PDB entry 9I1R | electron microscopy, 2.51 A resolution | chains C and D of the 50 polymer chains in the assembly

Chain C:
Protein: Phycocyanin
Organism: Chroococcidiopsis thermalis PCC 7203
UniProtKB: K9TVZ1 (K9TVZ1_CHRTP); numbering as in UniProt (aligned over 1-175)
Sequence (175 residues; row label = number of the first residue in the row):
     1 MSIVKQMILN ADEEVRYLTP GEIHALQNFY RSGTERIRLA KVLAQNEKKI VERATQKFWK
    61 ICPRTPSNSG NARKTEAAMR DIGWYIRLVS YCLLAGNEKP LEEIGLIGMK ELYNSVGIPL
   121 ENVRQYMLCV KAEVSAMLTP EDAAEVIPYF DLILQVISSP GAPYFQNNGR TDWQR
Disordered / not traced: 1
Small-molecule neighbours:
  - phycocyanobilin (CYC), molecule 1: Phe58, Thr65, Pro66, Ser67, Lys74, Ala77, Ala78, Arg80, Asp81, Trp84, Tyr85, Ile104, Gly105, Leu112, Tyr113, Val116, Ile118, Asn122, Val123, Tyr126
  - phycocyanobilin (CYC), molecule 2: Tyr164, Phe165, Gln166
What the authors report for this chain:
  - binding site for phycocyanobilin: Thr65, Trp84, Ile118

Chain D:
Protein: Allophycocyanin beta subunit apoprotein
Organism: Chroococcidiopsis thermalis PCC 7203
UniProtKB: K9TVG8 (K9TVG8_CHRTP); residues 1-161 here = UniProt positions 1-161
Sequence (161 residues; numbered 1 to 161; the number before each row is that of its first residue):
     1 MQDAITALIN SSDVQGRYLD PSSLDKLQNY FQSGDMRAKT AIAVSANAKN IVTKTVAKSL
    61 LYTDITAPGG NMYTCRRYAA CVRDLDYFLR YATYAMLAGD TSILDERILN GLRETYNSLG
   121 VPIGATIRSV QAMKEVVTSL VGADAGREMG VYFDHIAAGL S
Modified residues: Asn71 (N-methyl asparagine; MEN)
Covalently attached groups: phycocyanobilin (CYC) linked to Cys81
Small-molecule neighbours:
  - phycocyanobilin (CYC), molecule 1: Leu60, Ile65, Asn71, Met72, Arg76, Arg77, Ala80, Arg83, Asp84, Leu85, Tyr87, Phe88, Tyr91, Arg107, Ile108, Leu112, Thr115, Tyr116, Leu119, Val121, Pro122, Ala125, Thr126, Ser129
  - phycocyanobilin (CYC), molecule 2: Leu61, Tyr62, Thr66, Met72, Tyr73, Thr74, Cys75, Tyr78
What the authors report for this chain:
  - binding site for phycocyanobilin: Cys75

Chain C / chain D interface:
Residue-residue contacts (66; chain C residue first):
  Ser2(C) with Asp3(D), hydrogen bond; Thr6(D)
  Val4(C) with Tyr30(D); Leu97(D)
  Lys5(C) with Met1(D), hydrogen bond (side chain-backbone); Asp3(D)
  Ile8(C) with Met1(D), hydrophobic; Tyr94(D); Ala98(D), hydrophobic; Ile103(D), hydrophobic
  Leu9(C) with Met1(D), hydrophobic; Arg107(D)
  Ala11(C) with Tyr94(D), hydrogen bond (backbone-side chain)
  Asp12(C) with Arg90(D), salt bridge; Tyr91(D), hydrogen bond; Tyr94(D), hydrogen bond (backbone-side chain); Arg107(D), salt bridge
  Val15(C) with Tyr87(D); Arg90(D)
  Arg16(C) with Arg90(D); Tyr94(D), hydrogen bond (backbone-side chain)
  Tyr17(C) with Ser45(D); Ala48(D); Leu89(D); Arg90(D); Thr93(D)
  Leu18(C) with Leu97(D), hydrophobic
  Ile23(C) with Ala38(D), hydrophobic; Ile42(D), hydrophobic; Leu97(D), hydrophobic
  Leu26(C) with Leu97(D), hydrophobic
  Gln27(C) with Asp35(D); Ala38(D)
  Phe29(C) with Ile5(D), hydrophobic; Phe31(D), hydrophobic
  Tyr30(C) with Tyr30(D), hydrogen bond; Phe31(D); Gly34(D); Leu97(D), hydrogen bond (side chain-backbone)
  Gly33(C) with Phe31(D)
  Thr34(C) with Gln28(D), hydrogen bond
  Ile37(C) with Leu24(D), hydrophobic; Gln28(D); Phe31(D), hydrophobic
  Lys41(C) with Leu24(D)
  Ala44(C) with Tyr18(D), hydrophobic
  Glu47(C) with Tyr18(D)
  Gly83(C) with Tyr18(D)
  Ile86(C) with Tyr18(D)
  Arg87(C) with Asp13(D), salt bridge; Gly16(D); Arg17(D); Tyr18(D)
  Ser90(C) with Tyr18(D)
  Tyr91(C) with Ile9(D); Ser12(D); Asp13(D), hydrogen bond (side chain-backbone); Arg17(D), hydrogen bond (side chain-backbone); Leu19(D), hydrophobic
  Leu94(C) with Ile5(D); Leu19(D), hydrophobic; Leu27(D), hydrophobic; Phe31(D)
  Ala95(C) with Ile5(D), hydrophobic; Ile9(D), hydrophobic
  Ile104(C) with Asp13(D)
Interface residues without a listed pair, chain C (34 interface residues in all): Pro20, Leu43, Leu88, Pro100
Interface residues without a listed pair, chain D (37 interface residues in all): Gln2, Gln32, Ala41, Val44, Asp86

Overview:
The interface between chain C and chain D involves 34 residues on one side and 37 on the other; the contacts
include 11 hydrogen bonds and 3 salt bridges. Polar pairs include Asp12(C)-Arg90(D), Asp12(C)-Arg107(D) and
Arg87(C)-Asp13(D). Ligands of chain C: phycocyanobilin. From the paper: a binding site for phycocyanobilin at
Thr65(C), Trp84(C) and Cys75(D) among others.
Chain C is Phycocyanin and chain D is Allophycocyanin beta subunit apoprotein, both from Chroococcidiopsis
thermalis PCC 7203; the structure, Structure of the bicylindrical allophycocyanin core expressed during
far-red light photoacclimation (FaRLiP), was determined by electron microscopy.
